PDB entry 4KQ0 | X-ray diffraction, 2.10 A resolution | chains A and B of the 4 polymer chains in the assembly

== Chain A ==
Name: RNA silencing suppressor p19
From: Tomato bushy stunt virus
UniProt: P69517 (P19_TBSVK); residues 5-135 here correspond to UniProt positions 27-157 (UniProt number = residue number + 22)
Amino-acid sequence (135 residues; row label = number of the first residue in the row):
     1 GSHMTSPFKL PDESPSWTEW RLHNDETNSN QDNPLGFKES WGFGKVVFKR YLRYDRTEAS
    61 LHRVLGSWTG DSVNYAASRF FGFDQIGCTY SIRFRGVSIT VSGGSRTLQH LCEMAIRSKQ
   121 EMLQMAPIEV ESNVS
Not modelled in the structure: 1-3, 28-29, 128-135
Construct notes: expression tag (1-4); engineered mutation Met122 (Leu144 in P69517), Met125 (Leu147 in P69517)

== Chain B ==
Molecule: 19-nt RNA strand
Sequence (19 nucleotides; each row starts with the number of its first residue):
     1 GGCGGCGGCG GCGGCGGCC

== Interface between chain A and chain B ==
Pairs across the interface (11; chain A residue first):
  Trp17(A) - C19(B)  stacking on the base
  Gly44(A) - C9(B)  sugar contact
  Lys45(A) - G8(B)  hydrogen bond to the phosphate
  Lys45(A) - C9(B)  sugar contact
  Thr89(A) - G10(B)  sugar contact
  Ser91(A) - G11(B)  sugar contact
  Arg93(A) - C12(B)  salt bridge to the phosphate
  Arg93(A) - G13(B)  salt bridge to the phosphate
  Ser98(A) - G11(B)  hydrogen bond to the sugar
  Ser98(A) - C12(B)  sugar contact
  Thr100(A) - G11(B)  sugar contact
Other interface residues (no listed pair), chain A (10 interface residues in all): Val47, Gly96

== Summary ==
10 residues of chain A and 7 residues of chain B are in contact, with 2 hydrogen bonds, 2 salt bridges and 1
aromatic stacking contact. Polar contacts include Ser98(A)-G11(B), Lys45(A)-G8(B) and Arg93(A)-C12(B).
Here chain A is RNA silencing suppressor p19 (Tomato bushy stunt virus) and chain B is a 19-nt RNA strand.
Entry 4KQ0 (Crystal structure of double-helical CGG-repetitive RNA 19mer complexed with RSS p19) was
determined by X-ray diffraction.
